Entry 7NV1 (electron microscopy, 6.40 A resolution (low resolution: residue-level contacts below are approximate; hydrogen-bond / salt-bridge calls are withheld)); this record covers chains D and A of the 6 polymer chains in the assembly.

# Chain D
Molecule: Proliferating cell nuclear antigen
Organism: Homo sapiens
UniProtKB: P12004 (PCNA_HUMAN); numbering as in UniProt (aligned over 1-261)
Chain sequence (264 residues; each row starts with the number of its first residue; numbers below 1 keep their minus sign (Gly-2 is residue -2)):
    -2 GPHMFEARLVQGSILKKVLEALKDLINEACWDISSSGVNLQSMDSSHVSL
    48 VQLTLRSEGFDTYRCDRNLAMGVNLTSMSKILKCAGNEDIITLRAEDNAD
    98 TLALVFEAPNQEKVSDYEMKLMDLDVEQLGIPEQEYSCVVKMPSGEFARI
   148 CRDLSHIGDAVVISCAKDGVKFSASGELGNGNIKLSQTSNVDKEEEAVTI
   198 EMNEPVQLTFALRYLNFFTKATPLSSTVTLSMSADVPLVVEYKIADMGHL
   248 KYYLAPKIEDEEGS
Disordered / not traced: -2 to 0, 107-108, 187-190, 256-261
Differences from the reference sequence: expression tag (-2 to 0)
UniProt features mapped onto this chain:
  - DNA-binding region: Arg61 to Lys80
  - modified residue: Lys14 (N6-acetyllysine), Lys77 (N6-acetyllysine), Lys80 (N6-acetyllysine), Tyr211 (Phosphotyrosine), Lys248 (N6-acetyllysine)
  - cross-link (Glycyl lysine isopeptide (Lys-Gly)): Lys164 (interchain with G-Cter in SUMO2), Lys254 (interchain with G-Cter in SUMO2)
  - natural variant: Ser228 (S228I: In ATLD2)
  - mutagenesis: Lys13 (K13R: Inhibits acetylation, recruitment to DNA damage sites, inducible ubiquitination and protein degradation, DNA replication and repair synthesis efficiencies, but homotrimer formation, nuclear ...), Lys14 (K14R: Inhibits acetylation, recruitment to DNA damage sites, inducible ubiquitination and protein degradation, DNA replication and repair synthesis efficiencies, but homotrimer formation, nuclear ...), Lys20 (K20R: Inhibits acetylation, recruitment to DNA damage sites, inducible ubiquitination and protein degradation, DNA replication and repair synthesis efficiencies, but homotrimer formation, nuclear ...), Met40 (M40A: Complete loss of interaction with UHRF2), Ser43 to Val45 (No effect on POLD3-binding. Impairs binding to ALKBH2), Lys77 (K77A: Inhibits recruitment to DNA damage sites, but nuclear localization is similar as the wild-type; in association with A-80 ...), Lys80 (K80A: Inhibits recruitment to DNA damage sites, but nuclear localization is similar as the wild-type; in association with A-77 ...), Gln125 to Ile128 (Strong decrease in POLD3-binding. Impairs binding to ALKBH2), Ile128 (I128A: Complete loss of interaction with UHRF2), Lys164 (K164R: Abolishes ubiquitination. No effect on interaction with SHPRH), Val188 to Lys190 (No effect on POLD3-binding. No effect on ALKBH2-binding), Tyr211 (Y211F: Alters chromatin-associated PCNA stability and its function in DNA replication and repair), 3 further mutagenesis entries in UniProt
From the paper describing this entry:
  - post-translational modification sites: Lys164

# Chain A
Molecule: DNA polymerase kappa
Organism: Homo sapiens
Notes: EC 2.7.7.7
UniProtKB: Q9UBT6 (POLK_HUMAN); residues 1-870 here = UniProt positions 1-870
Chain sequence (870 residues; each row starts with the number of its first residue):
     1 MDSTKEKCDSYKDDLLLRMGLNDNKAGMEGLDKEKINKIIMEATKGSRFY
    51 GNELKKEKQVNQRIENMMQQKAQITSQQLRKAQLQVDRFAMELEQSRNLS
   101 NTIVHIDMDAFYAAVEMRDNPELKDKPIAVGSMSMLSTSNYHARRFGVRA
   151 AMPGFIAKRLCPQLIIVPPNFDKYRAVSKEVKEILADYDPNFMAMSLDEA
   201 YLNITKHLEERQNWPEDKRRYFIKMGSSVENDNPGKEVNKLSEHERSISP
   251 LLFEESPSDVQPPGDPFQVNFEEQNNPQILQNSVVFGTSAQEVVKEIRFR
   301 IEQKTTLTASAGIAPNTMLAKVCSDKNKPNGQYQILPNRQAVMDFIKDLP
   351 IRKVSGIGKVTEKMLKALGIITCTELYQQRALLSLLFSETSWHYFLHISL
   401 GLGSTHLTRDGERKSMSVERTFSEINKAEEQYSLCQELCSELAQDLQKER
   451 LKGRTVTIKLKNVNFEVKTRASTVSSVVSTAEEIFAIAKELLKTEIDADF
   501 PHPLRLRLMGVRISSFPNEEDRKHQQRSIIGFLQAGNQALSATECTLEKT
   551 DKDKFVKPLEMSHKKSFFDKKRSERKWSHQDTFKCEAVNKQSFQTSQPFQ
   601 VLKKKMNENLEISENSDDCQILTCPVCFRAQGCISLEALNKHVDECLDGP
   651 SISENFKMFSCSHVSATKVNKKENVPASSLCEKQDYEAHPKIKEISSVDC
   701 IALVDTIDNSSKAESIDALSNKHSKEECSSLPSKSFNIEHCHQNSSSTVS
   751 LENEDVGSFRQEYRQPYLCEVKTGQALVCPVCNVEQKTSDLTLFNVHVDV
   801 CLNKSFIQELRKDKFNPVNQPKESSRSTGSSSGVQKAVTRTKRPGLMTKY
   851 STSKKIKPNNPKHTLDIFFK
Disordered / not traced: 1-44, 225-281, 409-411, 535-870
Ligand contacts: dTTP (TTP): Asp107, Met108, Asp109, Ala110, Phe111, Tyr112, Ala113, Ser137, Thr138, Tyr141, Arg144, Ala150, Asp198, Lys328
UniProt features mapped onto this chain:
  - zinc finger: Ile621 to Ser651 (UBZ4-type 1), Ala776 to Phe806 (UBZ4-type 2)
  - binding site (Mg(2+)): Asp107, Asp198, Glu199
  - binding site (Zn(2+)): Cys624, Cys627, His642, Cys646, Cys779, Cys782, His797, Cys801
  - mutagenesis: Asp198 (D198A: Loss of DNA polymerase activity; when associated with A-199), Glu199 (E199A: Loss of DNA polymerase activity; when associated with D-198)

# How chain D and chain A interact
Contacting residue pairs (14):
  His44(D) with Ile529(A)
  Gly127(D) with Leu533(A); Gln534(A)
  Pro129(D) with Phe532(A); Gln534(A)
  Asp232(D) with Phe532(A)
  Pro234(D) with Phe532(A)
  Ala252(D) with Gln526(A); Arg527(A)
  Pro253(D) with Arg527(A)
  Lys254(D) with Gln525(A)
  Ile255(D) with Lys523(A); His524(A); Gln525(A)
Interface residues without a listed pair, chain D (15 interface residues in all): Met40, Ser43, Val45, Leu47, Leu126, Ile128
Interface residues without a listed pair, chain A (14 interface residues in all): Lys452, Ser475, Ser476, Ala486, Ser528

# In short
Chain D and chain A form an interface of 15 and 14 residues respectively. Bound to chain A: dTTP. Curated
annotation (UniProt) lists 23 mutagenesis sites on chain D; 3 Mg2+-binding residues and 8 Zn2+-binding
residues on chain A. From the paper: a modification site at Lys164(D).
Here chain D is Proliferating cell nuclear antigen and chain A is DNA polymerase kappa, both from Homo
sapiens. Entry 7NV1 (Human Pol Kappa holoenzyme with Ub-PCNA) was determined by electron microscopy, deposited
together with 7NV0.
